7LB8 - chains U and C of the 4 polymer chains in the assembly; structure by electron microscopy, 3.40 A resolution.

[Chain U (and C)]
Protein: Iron(3+)-hydroxamate import ATP-binding protein FhuC
Source organism: Escherichia coli (strain K12)
Notes: EC 7.2.2.16; chain C of this document is another copy of the same molecule, construct and numbering; everything in this record applies to it too
Reference sequence: P07821 (FHUC_ECOLI); numbering as in UniProt (aligned over 1-265)
Chain sequence (265 residues; numbered 1 to 265; the number before each row is that of its first residue):
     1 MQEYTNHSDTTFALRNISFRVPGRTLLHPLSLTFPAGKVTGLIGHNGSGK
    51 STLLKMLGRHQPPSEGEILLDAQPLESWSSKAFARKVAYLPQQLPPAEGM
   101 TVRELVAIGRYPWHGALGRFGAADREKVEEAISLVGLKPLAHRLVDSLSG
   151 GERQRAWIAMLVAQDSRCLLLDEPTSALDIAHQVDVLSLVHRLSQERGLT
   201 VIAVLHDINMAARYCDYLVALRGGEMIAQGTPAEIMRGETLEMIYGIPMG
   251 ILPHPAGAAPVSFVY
Unresolved in the structure: 1-10
What the authors report for this chain:
  - mutagenesis - E173A: abolished catalytic activity

[Interface between chain U and chain C]
Pairs across the interface (33; chain U residue first):
  G44(U) - D179(C)
  H45(U) - D179(C)
  N46(U) - A177(C)  hydrogen bond (side chain-backbone)
  L178(U) - H206(C)
  D179(U) - G44(C)
  D179(U) - H45(C)
  D179(U) - N46(C)
  D179(U) - Y245(C)
  I180(U) - Y245(C)  hydrophobic
  A181(U) - Y245(C)
  A181(U) - I247(C)  hydrophobic
  H182(U) - H45(C)  hydrogen bond
  H182(U) - N46(C)  hydrogen bond
  V184(U) - V264(C)  hydrophobic
  H206(U) - L178(C)
  H206(U) - D179(C)  salt bridge
  R213(U) - V264(C)
  R213(U) - Y265(C)
  Y245(U) - D179(C)
  Y245(U) - A181(C)
  I247(U) - I180(C)  hydrophobic
  M249(U) - I180(C)  hydrophobic
  L252(U) - L252(C)  hydrophobic
  A256(U) - F263(C)  hydrophobic
  A256(U) - V264(C)
  A256(U) - Y265(C)  hydrophobic
  F263(U) - P255(C)
  F263(U) - V261(C)  hydrophobic
  V264(U) - I180(C)  hydrophobic
  V264(U) - V184(C)  hydrophobic
  V264(U) - R213(C)
  Y265(U) - R213(C)  hydrogen bond (backbone-side chain)
  Y265(U) - A256(C)
Interface residues without a listed pair, chain U (25 interface residues in all): S48, A177, M210, H254, P255, V261
Interface residues without a listed pair, chain C (24 interface residues in all): S149, G150, I208, M249

[Overview]
Chain U and chain C form an interface of 25 and 24 residues respectively; the contacts include 4 hydrogen
bonds and 1 salt bridge. Polar contacts include H206(U)-D179(C), N46(U)-A177(C) and H182(U)-H45(C). From the
paper: E173A of chain U abolishes catalytic activity.
Both chains are Iron(3+)-hydroxamate import ATP-binding protein FhuC (Escherichia coli (strain K12)). Entry
7LB8 (Structure of a ferrichrome importer FhuCDB from E. coli) was determined by electron microscopy.
